PDB entry 7XOD | electron microscopy, 3.27 A resolution | chains X and Y of the 12 polymer chains in the assembly

== Chain X ==
Molecule: Heavy chain of JMB2002 Fab
Organism: Homo sapiens
Notes: antibody fragment or engineered binder
Sequence (229 residues; numbered 1 to 229; the number before each row is that of its first residue):
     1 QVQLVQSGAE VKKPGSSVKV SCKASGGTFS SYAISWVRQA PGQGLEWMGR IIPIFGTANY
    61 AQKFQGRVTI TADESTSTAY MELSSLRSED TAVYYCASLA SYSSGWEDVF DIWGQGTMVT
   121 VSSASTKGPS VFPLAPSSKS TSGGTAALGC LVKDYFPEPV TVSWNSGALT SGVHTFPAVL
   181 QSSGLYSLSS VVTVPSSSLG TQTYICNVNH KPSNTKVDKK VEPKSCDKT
Disordered / not traced: 157-159, 226-229
Disulfides: Cys22-Cys96, Cys150-Cys206

== Chain Y ==
Molecule: Light chain of JMB2002 Fab
Organism: Homo sapiens
Notes: antibody fragment or engineered binder
Sequence (214 residues; numbered 1 to 214; the number before each row is that of its first residue):
     1 DIQMTQSPSS LSASVGDRVT ITCRASQGIS SWLAWYQQKP GKAPKLLIYD ASNLETGVPS
    61 RFSGSGSGTD FTFTISSLQP EDIATYYCQQ YDNLPLTFGG GTKVEIKRTV AAPSVFIFPP
   121 SDEQLKSGTA SVVCLLNNFY PREAKVQWKV DNALQSGNSQ ESVTEQDSKD STYSLSSTLT
   181 LSKADYEKHK VYACEVTHQG LSSPVTKSFN RGEC
Disordered / not traced: 214
Disulfides: Cys23-Cys88, Cys134-Cys194

== How chain X and chain Y interact ==
Contacting residue pairs - 64 pairs, chain X then chain Y:
  Gly44(X) - Phe98(Y)
  Leu45(X) - Gln38(Y)
  Leu45(X) - Pro44(Y)  hydrophobic
  Leu45(X) - Phe98(Y)
  Trp47(X) - Leu94(Y)
  Trp47(X) - Pro95(Y)  hydrophobic
  Trp47(X) - Leu96(Y)
  Asn59(X) - Leu94(Y)
  Gly105(X) - Tyr49(Y)
  Trp106(X) - Tyr49(Y)
  Trp106(X) - Asn53(Y)
  Trp106(X) - Glu55(Y)
  Glu107(X) - Tyr49(Y)  hydrogen bond (backbone-side chain)
  Glu107(X) - Tyr91(Y)
  Asp108(X) - Tyr91(Y)
  Val109(X) - Tyr36(Y)
  Val109(X) - Leu46(Y)  hydrophobic
  Val109(X) - Tyr49(Y)  hydrophobic
  Phe110(X) - Tyr36(Y)  hydrophobic
  Phe110(X) - Leu46(Y)
  Asp111(X) - Leu46(Y)
  Trp113(X) - Ala43(Y)  hydrophobic
  Trp113(X) - Pro44(Y)  hydrogen bond (side chain-backbone)
  Val131(X) - Glu123(Y)
  Phe132(X) - Pro119(Y)
  Phe132(X) - Pro120(Y)  hydrophobic
  Phe132(X) - Ser121(Y)
  Phe132(X) - Glu123(Y)
  Phe132(X) - Gln124(Y)
  Pro133(X) - Ser121(Y)  hydrogen bond (backbone-side chain)
  Leu134(X) - Ile117(Y)
  Leu134(X) - Phe118(Y)  hydrophobic
  Leu134(X) - Pro119(Y)
  Pro136(X) - Phe209(Y)  hydrophobic
  Ser137(X) - Phe209(Y)
  Ser137(X) - Glu213(Y)
  Ser140(X) - Val115(Y)
  Ser140(X) - Phe209(Y)
  Ser142(X) - Val115(Y)
  Ala147(X) - Phe116(Y)  hydrophobic
  Gly149(X) - Phe118(Y)
  Cys150(X) - Phe118(Y)
  Leu151(X) - Val133(Y)  hydrophobic
  Lys153(X) - Ser131(Y)
  His174(X) - Leu135(Y)
  His174(X) - Asn137(Y)  hydrogen bond
  His174(X) - Asp167(Y)
  His174(X) - Ser174(Y)  hydrogen bond
  Phe176(X) - Val133(Y)  hydrophobic
  Phe176(X) - Leu135(Y)  hydrophobic
  Phe176(X) - Ser162(Y)
  Phe176(X) - Thr164(Y)
  Phe176(X) - Ser176(Y)
  Pro177(X) - Val163(Y)
  Pro177(X) - Thr164(Y)
  Val179(X) - Gln160(Y)
  Val179(X) - Ser162(Y)
  Val179(X) - Thr178(Y)
  Leu180(X) - Gln160(Y)
  Ser189(X) - Phe118(Y)
  Ser190(X) - Phe118(Y)
  Val191(X) - Phe116(Y)  hydrophobic
  Val191(X) - Phe118(Y)  hydrophobic
  Val191(X) - Leu135(Y)  hydrophobic
Also at the interface, not in a pair above, chain X (42 interface residues in all): Arg50, Tyr95, Ala135, Lys139, Thr145, Ala178, Thr193, Lys219, Lys224
Also at the interface, not in a pair above, chain Y (47 interface residues in all): Lys42, Leu54, Thr56, Gln89, Gly99, Ser114, Leu136, Glu161, Thr180, Lys207, Ser208

== In short ==
42 residues of chain X and 47 residues of chain Y are in contact; the contacts include 5 hydrogen bonds. Among
the polar pairs are Glu107(X)-Tyr49(Y), Trp113(X)-Pro44(Y) and Pro133(X)-Ser121(Y).
Here chain X is Heavy chain of JMB2002 Fab and chain Y is Light chain of JMB2002 Fab, both from Homo sapiens.
Entry 7XOD (SARS-CoV-2 Omicron BA.2 Variant Spike Trimer with three JMB2002 Fab Bound) was determined by
electron microscopy (same publication as 7XO4, 7XO5, 7XO6, 7XO7, 7XO8, 7XO9 and 3 further entries).
